PDB entry 5CIW | X-ray diffraction, 1.75 A resolution | chain A

[Chain A]
Name: GTP-binding nuclear protein Ran
From: Homo sapiens
Reference sequence: P62826 (RAN_HUMAN); residue numbers follow UniProt; this construct covers 1-216
Amino-acid sequence (216 residues; row label = number of the first residue in the row):
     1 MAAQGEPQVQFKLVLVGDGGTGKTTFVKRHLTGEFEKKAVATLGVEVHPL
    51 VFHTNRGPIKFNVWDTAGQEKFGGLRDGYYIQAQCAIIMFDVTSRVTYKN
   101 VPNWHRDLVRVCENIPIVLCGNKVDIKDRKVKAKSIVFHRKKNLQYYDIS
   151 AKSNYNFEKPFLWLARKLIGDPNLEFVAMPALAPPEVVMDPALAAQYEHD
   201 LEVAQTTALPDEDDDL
Unresolved in the structure: 1-8, 208-216
Sequence notes: engineered mutation A39 (Tyr in P62826)
Swiss-Prot annotation at these positions:
  - region: K37, K38, V40 to V45 (Switch-I), G68 to Q84 (Switch-II), D211 to L216 (Interaction with RANBP1)
  - binding site (GTP): D18 to T25, E36 to K38, V40 to T42, G68, N122 to D125, S150 to K152
  - site: Q69 (Essential for GTP hydrolysis)
  - modified residue: A2 (N-acetylalanine), T24 (Phosphothreonine), K37 (N6-acetyllysine), K60 (N6-acetyllysine), K71 (N6-acetyllysine), K99 (N6-acetyllysine), K134 (N6-acetyllysine), K159 (N6-acetyllysine)
  - cross-link (Glycyl lysine isopeptide (Lys-Gly)): K71 (interchain with G-Cter in SUMO2), K152 (interchain with G-Cter in SUMO2)
  - mutagenesis: G19 (G19V: Blocks DNA replication; when associated with L-69), T24 (T24L: Has low binding affinity for GTP and GDP. Almost completely abolishes interaction with BIRC5; T24N: Has low binding affinity for GTP and GDP. Decreases nuclear import of proteins and RNA ...), T25 (T25A: Minor effect on the interaction with the alpha phosphate group of bound GTP), K37 (K37Q: Mimics acetylation; enhances the nuclear export of RELA/p65; K37R: Decreased acetylation), Q69 (Q69L: Strongly decreased GTPase activity. Probably locked in the GTP-bound form. Loss of interaction with NUTF2. Decreases nuclear location and leads to cytoplasmic location during interphase ...), E70 (E70A: Strongly decreases the relase of bound GDP), R76 (R76E: Probable loss of interaction with NUTF2. Loss of transport to the nucleus), K134 (K134Q: Loss of normal mitotic chromosome segregation and defective mitotic spindle orientation; K134R: Loss of normal mitotic chromosome segregation and formation of sister chromatid bridges), D211 to L216 (No effect on GTPase activity. Abolishes interaction with RANBP1)
Bound ions: Mg2+: T24 (together with GDP)
Residues lining bound ligands: GDP (guanosine-5'-diphosphate): D18, G19, G20, T21, G22, K23, T24, T25, E70, N122, K123, D125, I126, S150, A151, K152
Reported in the primary citation:
  - mutagenesis - Y39A: increased catalytic activity (GTP hydrolysis)
  - catalytic residues: Q69 (citing earlier work)

[Summary]
Chain A binds GDP. UniProt lists 22 GTP-binding residues and 14 mutagenesis sites. The paper reports the
catalytic residue Q69; Y39A increases catalytic activity (GTP hydrolysis).
Chain A is GTP-binding nuclear protein Ran (Homo sapiens); the structure, Ran GDP Y39A mutant monoclinic
crystal form, was determined by X-ray diffraction, deposited together with 5CIQ, 5CIT, 5CJ2 and 5CLL.
